9G9C - chains G and R of the 10 polymer chains in the assembly; structure by electron microscopy, 2.72 A resolution.

# Chain G
Molecule: CRISPR system Cms protein Csm4
Source organism: Enterococcus italicus DSM 15952
UniProtKB: E6LHV4 (CSM4_ENTI1); numbering as in UniProt (aligned over 1-307)
Chain sequence (307 residues; each row starts with the number of its first residue):
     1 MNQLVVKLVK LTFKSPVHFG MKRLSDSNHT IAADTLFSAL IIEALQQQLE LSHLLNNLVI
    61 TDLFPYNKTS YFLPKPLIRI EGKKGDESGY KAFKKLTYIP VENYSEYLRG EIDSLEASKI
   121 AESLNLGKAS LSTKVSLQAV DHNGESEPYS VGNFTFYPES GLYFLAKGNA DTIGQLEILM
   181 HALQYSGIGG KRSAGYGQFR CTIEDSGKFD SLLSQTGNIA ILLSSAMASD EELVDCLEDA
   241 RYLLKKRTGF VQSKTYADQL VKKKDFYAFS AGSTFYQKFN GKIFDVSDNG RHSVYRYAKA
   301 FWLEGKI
Unresolved in the structure: 1-4, 81-88

# Chain R
Molecule: 45-nt RNA strand
Source organism: Enterococcus italicus DSM 15952
Sequence (45 nucleotides; each row starts with the number of its first residue; numbers below 1 keep their minus sign (A-7 is residue -7)):
    -7 ACGAGAACAU GCGCGACAUU CCGAAGAACG CUGAAGCGCU GGGGG
Unresolved in the structure: 28-37

# How chain G and chain R interact
Contacting residue pairs (63):
  His18(G) - A-4(R)  salt bridge to the phosphate
  Gly20(G) - G-5(R)  sugar contact
  Gly20(G) - A-4(R)  hydrogen bond to the phosphate
  Met21(G) - G-5(R)  sugar contact
  Lys22(G) - G-5(R)  hydrogen bond to the sugar
  Arg23(G) - G-5(R)  hydrogen bond to the sugar
  Leu24(G) - A-1(R)  base contact
  Thr35(G) - C-6(R)  sugar contact
  Thr35(G) - G-5(R)  hydrogen bond to the phosphate
  Ser38(G) - A-7(R)  phosphate contact
  Ser38(G) - C-6(R)  hydrogen bond to the sugar
  Ala39(G) - C-6(R)  base contact
  Ile41(G) - A-7(R)  phosphate contact
  Ile42(G) - A-7(R)  sugar contact
  Ile42(G) - C-6(R)  base contact
  Leu45(G) - A-7(R)  base contact
  Thr133(G) - A1(R)  base contact
  Lys134(G) - A1(R)  phosphate contact
  Val135(G) - A-1(R)  hydrogen bond to the sugar
  Val135(G) - C0(R)  sugar contact
  Val135(G) - A1(R)  hydrogen bond to the phosphate
  Val135(G) - U2(R)  sugar contact
  Ser136(G) - A-1(R)  hydrogen bond to the phosphate
  Leu137(G) - A-1(R)  phosphate contact
  Leu137(G) - C0(R)  hydrogen bond to the phosphate
  Leu137(G) - U2(R)  sugar contact
  Gln138(G) - A-1(R)  sugar contact
  Gln138(G) - C0(R)  hydrogen bond to the phosphate
  Ser146(G) - U2(R)  base contact
  Glu147(G) - A-1(R)  base contact
  Pro148(G) - A1(R)  base contact
  Tyr149(G) - A-1(R)  stacking on the base
  Leu183(G) - C-6(R)  base contact
  Gly187(G) - C-6(R)  hydrogen bond to the base
  Ile188(G) - C-6(R)  base contact
  Gly189(G) - C-6(R)  hydrogen bond to the base
  Gly190(G) - A-4(R)  hydrogen bond to the phosphate
  Gly190(G) - G-3(R)  phosphate contact
  Lys191(G) - G-3(R)  hydrogen bond to the phosphate
  Lys191(G) - A-1(R)  hydrogen bond to the base
  Arg192(G) - C-6(R)  base contact
  Arg192(G) - G-3(R)  phosphate contact
  Ser193(G) - A-2(R)  hydrogen bond to the phosphate
  Thr248(G) - G-5(R)  hydrogen bond to the base
  Gly249(G) - G-5(R)  base contact
  Phe250(G) - C-6(R)  phosphate contact
  Phe250(G) - G-5(R)  base contact
  Phe250(G) - A-4(R)  stacking on the base
  Val251(G) - A-7(R)  sugar contact
  Val251(G) - C-6(R)  phosphate contact
  Gln252(G) - A-7(R)  hydrogen bond to the sugar
  Gln252(G) - C-6(R)  hydrogen bond to the phosphate
  Gln252(G) - A-4(R)  hydrogen bond to the sugar
  Gln252(G) - G-3(R)  sugar contact
  Ser253(G) - A-7(R)  base contact
  Leu260(G) - A-4(R)  base contact
  Leu260(G) - G-3(R)  base contact
  Lys262(G) - G-5(R)  hydrogen bond to the base
  Lys263(G) - C-6(R)  salt bridge to the phosphate
  Lys263(G) - G-5(R)  salt bridge to the phosphate
  His292(G) - A-7(R)  stacking on the base
  Ser293(G) - A-7(R)  base contact
  Tyr295(G) - A-7(R)  base contact
Other interface residues (no listed pair), chain G (47 interface residues in all): Phe19, Ser186, Arg247, Thr255, Val294

# In short
Chain G and chain R form an interface of 47 and 10 residues respectively, with 21 hydrogen bonds, 3 salt
bridges and 3 aromatic stacking contacts. Polar contacts include Gly187(G)-C-6(R), Gly189(G)-C-6(R) and
Lys191(G)-A-1(R).
Here chain G is CRISPR system Cms protein Csm4 and chain R is a 45-nt RNA strand, both from Enterococcus
italicus DSM 15952. Entry 9G9C (CryoEM structure of Enterococcus italicus Csm-crRNA-CTR (3.2) complex) was
determined by electron microscopy together with 9G9A, 9G9B, 9G9D, 9G9E, 9G9F, 9G9G and 4 further entries from
the same study.
